8V9L - chains a and d of the 59 polymer chains in the assembly; structure by electron microscopy, 3.00 A resolution.

== Chain a ==
Molecule: 16S Ribosomal RNA
Organism: Mycolicibacterium smegmatis MC2 155
Sequence (1528 nucleotides; row label = number of the first residue in the row):
     1 UUUUUGUUUG GAGAGUUUGA UCCUGGCUCA GGACGAACGC UGGCGGCGUG CUUAACACAU
    61 GCAAGUCGAA CGGAAAGGCC CUUUCGGGGG UACUCGAGUG GCGAACGGGU GAGUAACACG
   121 UGGGUGAUCU GCCCUGCACU UUGGGAUAAG CCUGGGAAAC UGGGUCUAAU ACCGAAUACA
   181 CCCUGCUGGU CGCAUGGCCU GGUAGGGGAA AGCUUUUGCG GUGUGGGAUG GGCCCGCGGC
   241 CUAUCAGCUU GUUGGUGGGG UGAUGGCCUA CCAAGGCGAC GACGGGUAGC CGGCCUGAGA
   301 GGGUGACCGG CCACACUGGG ACUGAGAUAC GGCCCAGACU CCUACGGGAG GCAGCAGUGG
   361 GGAAUAUUGC ACAAUGGGCG CAAGCCUGAU GCAGCGACGC CGCGUGAGGG AUGACGGCCU
   421 UCGGGUUGUA AACCUCUUUC AGCACAGACG AAGCGCAAGU GACGGUAUGU GCAGAAGAAG
   481 GACCGGCCAA CUACGUGCCA GCAGCCGCGG UAAUACGUAG GGUCCGAGCG UUGUCCGGAA
   541 UUACUGGGCG UAAAGAGCUC GUAGGUGGUU UGUCGCGUUG UUCGUGAAAA CUCACAGCUU
   601 AACUGUGGGC GUGCGGGCGA UACGGGCAGA CUAGAGUACU GCAGGGGAGA CUGGAAUUCC
   661 UGGUGUAGCG GUGGAAUGCG CAGAUAUCAG GAGGAACACC GGUGGCGAAG GCGGGUCUCU
   721 GGGCAGUAAC UGACGCUGAG GAGCGAAAGC GUGGGGAGCG AACAGGAUUA GAUACCCUGG
   781 UAGUCCACGC CGUAAACGGU GGGUACUAGG UGUGGGUUUC CUUCCUUGGG AUCCGUGCCG
   841 UAGCUAACGC AUUAAGUACC CCGCCUGGGG AGUACGGCCG CAAGGCUAAA ACUCAAAGGA
   901 AUUGACGGGG GCCCGCACAA GCGGCGGAGC AUGUGGAUUA AUUCGAUGCA ACGCGAAGAA
   961 CCUUACCUGG GUUUGACAUG CACAGGACGC CGGCAGAGAU GUCGGUUCCC UUGUGGCCUG
  1021 UGUGCAGGUG GUGCAUGGCU GUCGUCAGCU CGUGUCGUGA GAUGUUGGGU UAAGUCCCGC
  1081 AACGAGCGCA ACCCUUGUCU CAUGUUGCCA GCACGUUAUG GUGGGGACUC GUGAGAGACU
  1141 GCCGGGGUCA ACUCGGAGGA AGGUGGGGAU GACGUCAAGU CAUCAUGCCC CUUAUGUCCA
  1201 GGGCUUCACA CAUGCUACAA UGGCCGGUAC AAAGGGCUGC GAUGCCGUGA GGUGGAGCGA
  1261 AUCCUUUCAA AGCCGGUCUC AGUUCGGAUC GGGGUCUGCA ACUCGACCCC GUGAAGUCGG
  1321 AGUCGCUAGU AAUCGCAGAU CAGCAACGCU GCGGUGAAUA CGUUCCCGGG CCUUGUACAC
  1381 ACCGCCCGUC ACGUCAUGAA AGUCGGUAAC ACCCGAAGCC GGUGGCCUAA CCCUUGUGGA
  1441 GGGAGCCGUC GAAGGUGGGA UCGGCGAUUG GGACGAAGUC GUAACAAGGU AGCCGUACCG
  1501 GAAGGUGCGG CUGGAUCACC UCCUUUCU
Not modelled in the structure: 1-6, 1518-1528

== Chain d ==
Protein: 30S ribosomal protein S4
Organism: Mycolicibacterium smegmatis MC2 155
Reference sequence: A0QSL7 (RS4_MYCS2); residues 1-201 here = UniProt positions 1-201
Amino-acid sequence (201 residues; numbered 1 to 201; the number before each row is that of its first residue):
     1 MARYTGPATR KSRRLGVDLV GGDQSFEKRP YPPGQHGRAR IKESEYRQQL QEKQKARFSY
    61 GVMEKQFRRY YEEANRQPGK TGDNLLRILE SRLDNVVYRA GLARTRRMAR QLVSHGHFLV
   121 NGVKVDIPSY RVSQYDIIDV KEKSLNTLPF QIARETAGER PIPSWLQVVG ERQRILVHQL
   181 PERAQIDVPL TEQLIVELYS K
Not modelled in the structure: 1

== How chain a and chain d interact ==
Contacting residue pairs (95):
  A12(a) - Glu197(d)  hydrogen bond to the base
  A12(a) - Ser200(d)  base contact
  A12(a) - Lys201(d)  base contact
  C401(a) - Arg69(d)  salt bridge to the phosphate
  G402(a) - Gln66(d)  phosphate contact
  G402(a) - Ser129(d)  hydrogen bond to the phosphate
  C403(a) - Gln66(d)  hydrogen bond to the phosphate
  C403(a) - Arg110(d)  salt bridge to the phosphate
  C403(a) - Ser114(d)  hydrogen bond to the phosphate
  C403(a) - Pro128(d)  phosphate contact
  C403(a) - Ser129(d)  hydrogen bond to the phosphate
  G404(a) - Ala2(d)  base contact
  G404(a) - Arg3(d)  phosphate contact
  G404(a) - Ser114(d)  hydrogen bond to the phosphate
  U405(a) - Ala2(d)  base contact
  U405(a) - Arg3(d)  salt bridge to the phosphate
  G406(a) - Arg3(d)  phosphate contact
  G406(a) - Thr5(d)  sugar contact
  G406(a) - Gln111(d)  base contact
  A407(a) - Arg3(d)  salt bridge to the phosphate
  A407(a) - Arg107(d)  salt bridge to the phosphate
  A407(a) - Met108(d)  hydrogen bond to the sugar
  A407(a) - Gln111(d)  sugar contact
  G408(a) - Arg104(d)  hydrogen bond to the phosphate
  G408(a) - Thr105(d)  phosphate contact
  G408(a) - Met108(d)  sugar contact
  G409(a) - Arg104(d)  salt bridge to the phosphate
  G410(a) - Gln24(d)  phosphate contact
  U412(a) - Lys28(d)  hydrogen bond to the sugar
  G413(a) - Ser25(d)  base contact
  G413(a) - Lys28(d)  hydrogen bond to the base
  G413(a) - Arg29(d)  hydrogen bond to the base
  C419(a) - Gln35(d)  sugar contact
  G425(a) - Arg29(d)  phosphate contact
  G425(a) - Arg38(d)  hydrogen bond to the phosphate
  U426(a) - Arg13(d)  salt bridge to the phosphate
  U426(a) - Arg29(d)  salt bridge to the phosphate
  U426(a) - Tyr31(d)  hydrogen bond to the phosphate
  U426(a) - Pro33(d)  phosphate contact
  U426(a) - Gly34(d)  hydrogen bond to the phosphate
  U426(a) - Arg38(d)  salt bridge to the phosphate
  U427(a) - Arg13(d)  salt bridge to the phosphate
  U427(a) - Pro33(d)  phosphate contact
  G428(a) - Pro7(d)  phosphate contact
  G428(a) - Arg10(d)  salt bridge to the phosphate
  U429(a) - Thr9(d)  hydrogen bond to the phosphate
  U429(a) - Arg13(d)  salt bridge to the phosphate
  U429(a) - Ser25(d)  phosphate contact
  A430(a) - Pro7(d)  phosphate contact
  A430(a) - Ala8(d)  phosphate contact
  A430(a) - Thr9(d)  hydrogen bond to the phosphate
  C436(a) - Leu148(d)  sugar contact
  C436(a) - Pro149(d)  sugar contact
  U437(a) - Gln111(d)  base contact
  U437(a) - His115(d)  sugar contact
  U437(a) - His117(d)  hydrogen bond to the phosphate
  U437(a) - Thr147(d)  sugar contact
  U438(a) - His115(d)  hydrogen bond to the sugar
  U438(a) - His117(d)  salt bridge to the phosphate
  U439(a) - Ser114(d)  hydrogen bond to the sugar
  U439(a) - His115(d)  hydrogen bond to the base
  U439(a) - Asp126(d)  hydrogen bond to the sugar
  A475(a) - Gln111(d)  base contact
  A475(a) - His115(d)  base contact
  A479(a) - Ala2(d)  base contact
  A489(a) - Arg47(d)  sugar contact
  A489(a) - Leu50(d)  sugar contact
  A490(a) - Arg47(d)  salt bridge to the phosphate
  C491(a) - His36(d)  hydrogen bond to the phosphate
  U492(a) - His36(d)  salt bridge to the phosphate
  G520(a) - Gln35(d)  base contact
  G521(a) - Gly34(d)  sugar contact
  G521(a) - Gln35(d)  hydrogen bond to the sugar
  G522(a) - Arg10(d)  salt bridge to the phosphate
  G522(a) - Gly34(d)  sugar contact
  U523(a) - Arg10(d)  salt bridge to the phosphate
  U523(a) - Arg14(d)  salt bridge to the phosphate
  C524(a) - Leu50(d)  phosphate contact
  C524(a) - Gln54(d)  phosphate contact
  C525(a) - Lys53(d)  salt bridge to the phosphate
  C525(a) - Arg57(d)  salt bridge to the phosphate
  C525(a) - Glu64(d)  phosphate contact
  G526(a) - Tyr4(d)  base contact
  G526(a) - Met63(d)  phosphate contact
  G526(a) - Glu64(d)  hydrogen bond to the phosphate
  G526(a) - Lys65(d)  phosphate contact
  A527(a) - Ala2(d)  hydrogen bond to the phosphate
  C593(a) - Arg76(d)  salt bridge to the phosphate
  U599(a) - Lys124(d)  sugar contact
  U599(a) - Val125(d)  sugar contact
  U599(a) - Asp126(d)  base contact
  U599(a) - Ile127(d)  base contact
  U599(a) - Tyr130(d)  sugar contact
  U600(a) - Ile127(d)  base contact
  U600(a) - Tyr130(d)  sugar contact
Also at the interface, not in a pair above, chain a (49 interface residues in all): A411, C418, U435, C440, G469, G471, A601, A602
Also at the interface, not in a pair above, chain d (55 interface residues in all): Ile41, Lys143

== Overview ==
Chain a and chain d form an interface of 49 and 55 residues respectively, with 25 hydrogen bonds and 21 salt
bridges. Polar contacts include A12(a)-Glu197(d), G413(a)-Lys28(d) and G413(a)-Arg29(d).
Chain a is 16S Ribosomal RNA and chain d is 30S ribosomal protein S4, both from Mycolicibacterium smegmatis
MC2 155; the structure, Cryo-EM structure of the Mycobacterium smegmatis 70S ribosome in complex with
hibernation factor Msmeg1130 (Balon) and ..., was determined by electron microscopy, deposited together with
8V9J and 8V9K.
